Entry 4JDJ (X-ray diffraction, 2.30 A resolution); this record covers chains A and B.

Chain A:
Name: Serine/threonine-protein kinase PAK 4
Source organism: Homo sapiens
Notes: EC 2.7.11.1
UniProtKB: O96013 (PAK4_HUMAN); numbering as in UniProt (aligned over 286-591)
Chain sequence (346 residues; each row starts with the number of its first residue):
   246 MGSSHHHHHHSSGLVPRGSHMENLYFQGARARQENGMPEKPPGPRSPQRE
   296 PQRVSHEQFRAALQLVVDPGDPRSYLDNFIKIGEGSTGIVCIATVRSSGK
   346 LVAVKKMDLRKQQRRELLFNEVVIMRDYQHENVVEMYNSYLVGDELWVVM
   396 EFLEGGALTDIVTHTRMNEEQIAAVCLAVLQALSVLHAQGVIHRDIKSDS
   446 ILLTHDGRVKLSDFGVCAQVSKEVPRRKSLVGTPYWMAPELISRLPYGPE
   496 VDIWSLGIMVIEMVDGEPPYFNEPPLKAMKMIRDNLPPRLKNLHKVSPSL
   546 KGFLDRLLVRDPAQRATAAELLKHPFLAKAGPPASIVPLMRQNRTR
Not modelled in the structure: 246-299, 590-591
Differences from the reference sequence: expression tag (246-285); engineered mutation Val461 (Phe in O96013)
Modified / non-standard residues: Ser474 (phosphoserine; SEP); Thr562 (phosphothreonine; TPO)
Curated features (UniProtKB/Swiss-Prot):
  - region: Arg298 to Asn323 (GEF-interaction domain (GID))
  - active site: Asp440 (Proton acceptor)
  - binding site (ATP): Ile327 to Val335, Lys350, Glu396 to Leu398, Asp458 to Gly460
  - modified residue (Phosphoserine): Ser291, Ser474
  - mutagenesis: Lys350 (K350M: No change in cell motility; in association with M-351), Lys351 (K351M: No change in cell motility; in association with M-350), Ser445 (S445N: Approximately 30-fold increased autophosphorylation (constitutively active mutant)), Ser474 (S474E: Approximately 3-fold increased autophosphorylation)
From the paper describing this entry:
  - post-translational modification sites: Ser474

Chain B:
Name: Paktide T
Chain sequence (15 residues; row label = number of the first residue in the row; numbers below 1 keep their minus sign (Gly-7 is residue -7)):
    -7 GGRRRRRTWYFGGGK
Not modelled in the structure: -7 to -4, 3-7

How chain A and chain B interact:
Contacting residue pairs (32; chain A residue first):
  Ser331(A) - Arg-1(B)
  Ser331(A) - Thr0(B)
  Ser331(A) - Tyr2(B)  hydrogen bond
  Thr332(A) - Tyr2(B)  hydrogen bond (backbone-side chain)
  Gln358(A) - Tyr2(B)  hydrogen bond (side chain-backbone)
  Arg359(A) - Tyr2(B)
  Leu362(A) - Tyr2(B)  hydrophobic
  Thr404(A) - Arg-2(B)
  Asp440(A) - Thr0(B)  hydrogen bond
  Lys442(A) - Arg-2(B)  hydrogen bond (side chain-backbone)
  Lys442(A) - Thr0(B)  hydrogen bond
  Ser443(A) - Arg-2(B)  hydrogen bond
  Asp444(A) - Arg-2(B)  salt bridge
  Val461(A) - Tyr2(B)  hydrophobic
  Leu475(A) - Tyr2(B)
  Val476(A) - Trp1(B)
  Val476(A) - Tyr2(B)
  Gly477(A) - Thr0(B)
  Gly477(A) - Trp1(B)  hydrogen bond (backbone-backbone)
  Thr478(A) - Arg-2(B)
  Thr478(A) - Arg-1(B)
  Thr478(A) - Thr0(B)
  Pro479(A) - Arg-1(B)
  Pro479(A) - Trp1(B)
  Tyr480(A) - Arg-3(B)
  Trp481(A) - Arg-2(B)
  Met482(A) - Trp1(B)  hydrophobic
  Glu507(A) - Arg-2(B)  salt bridge
  Phe516(A) - Arg-3(B)
  Phe516(A) - Arg-2(B)
  Leu521(A) - Trp1(B)  hydrophobic
  Met524(A) - Trp1(B)  hydrophobic
Interface residues without a listed pair, chain A (25 interface residues in all): Gly330, Gln357
From the paper, about this interface:
  - residue pairs: Val461(A)-Thr0(B)

Summary:
Chain A and chain B form an interface of 25 and 6 residues respectively, with 8 hydrogen bonds and 2 salt
bridges. Among the polar pairs are Asp444(A)-Arg-2(B), Glu507(A)-Arg-2(B) and Ser331(A)-Tyr2(B). The paper
describes a contact between Val461(A) and Thr0(B). The paper reports a modification site at Ser474(A).
Chain A is Serine/threonine-protein kinase PAK 4 (Homo sapiens) and chain B is Paktide T; the structure,
Crystal structure of Serine/threonine-protein kinase PAK 4 F461V mutant in complex with Paktide T peptide
substrate, was determined by X-ray diffraction, deposited together with 4JDH, 4JDI and 4JDK.
